Entry 4RHE (X-ray diffraction, 2.00 A resolution); this record covers chains C and F of the 6 polymer chains in the assembly.

[Chain C (and F)]
Molecule: 3-octaprenyl-4-hydroxybenzoate carboxy-lyase
Organism: Colwellia psychrerythraea 34H
Notes: EC 4.1.1.-; chain F of this document is another copy of the same molecule, construct and numbering; everything in this record applies to it too
Reference sequence: Q489U8 (Q489U8_COLP3); numbering as in UniProt (aligned over 1-206)
Sequence (209 residues; each row starts with the number of its first residue; numbers below 1 keep their minus sign (Gly-2 is residue -2)):
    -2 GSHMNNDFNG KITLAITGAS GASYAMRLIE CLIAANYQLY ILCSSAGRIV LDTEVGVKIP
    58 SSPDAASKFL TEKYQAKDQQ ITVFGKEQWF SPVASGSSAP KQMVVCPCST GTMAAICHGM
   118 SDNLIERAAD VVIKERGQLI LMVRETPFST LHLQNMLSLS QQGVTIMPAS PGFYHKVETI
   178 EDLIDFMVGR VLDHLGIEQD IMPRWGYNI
Unresolved in the structure: -2 to 3, 205-206 (chain F: -2 to 3, 206)
Construct notes: expression tag (-2 to 0)
Small-molecule neighbours:
  - FMN (flavin mononucleotide), molecule 1: Thr14, Gly15, Ala16, Ser17, Ser41, Ala43, Gly44, Ile46, Val47, Thr50, Ser106, Thr107, Gly108, Thr109, Arg141, Glu142
  - FMN, molecule 2: Trp86, Ser118, Asp119, Asn120, Arg124
What the authors report for this chain:
  - self-association interface (contacts with another copy of this molecule); pairs are residue here / residue on that copy: Arg124-Glu142 (hydrogen bond), Asp127-His149 (hydrogen bond), Lys131-Thr143 (hydrogen bond), Glu132-Arg187, Thr147-Ser157 (hydrogen bond), Gln159-Gln151, Phe170-Ser17 (hydrogen bond), Gly18, Pro144, Met153, Ala166, Ile181
  - contacts within the chain: His115-Asn152 (hydrogen bond)
  - binding site for flavin mononucleotide: Gly15, Ser41, Ile46, Val47, Trp86, Ser106, Thr109, Tyr171, Tyr204
  - binding site for sulfate ion: Arg124, Tyr204 (from molecular simulation)
  - binding site for flavin mononucleotide: Ser17 (from molecular simulation)

[Interface between chain C and chain F]
Pairs across the interface (22; chain C residue first):
  Ser157(C) with Arg133(F), hydrogen bond (backbone-side chain)
  Gly160(C) with Arg133(F)
  Val161(C) with Arg133(F), hydrogen bond (backbone-side chain)
  Thr162(C) with Arg133(F), hydrogen bond
  Tyr171(C) with Ser92(F), hydrogen bond; Ser94(F), hydrogen bond
  Arg187(C) with Gly93(F); Ser94(F); Lys131(F); Glu132(F), salt bridge
  His191(C) with Glu132(F), salt bridge
  Arg201(C) with Ser94(F), hydrogen bond (side chain-backbone); Ser95(F), hydrogen bond (side chain-backbone); Ala96(F)
  Gly203(C) with Ser92(F); Ser94(F); Ser95(F)
  Tyr204(C) with Trp86(F); Phe87(F); Ala91(F); Ser92(F); Arg124(F), hydrogen bond
Other interface residues (no listed pair), chain C (13 interface residues in all): Met199, Pro200, Trp202

[Summary]
13 residues of chain C and 12 residues of chain F are in contact; the contacts include 8 hydrogen bonds and 2
salt bridges. Among the polar pairs are Arg187(C)-Glu132(F), His191(C)-Glu132(F) and Ser157(C)-Arg133(F). From
the paper: a binding site for flavin mononucleotide at Gly15(C), Ser41(C) and Ile46(C) among others; a binding
site for sulfate ion at Arg124(C) and Tyr204(C).
Both chains are 3-octaprenyl-4-hydroxybenzoate carboxy-lyase (Colwellia psychrerythraea 34H). Entry 4RHE
(Crystal structure of UbiX, an aromatic acid decarboxylase from the Colwellia psychrerythraea 34H) was
determined by X-ray diffraction, deposited together with 4RHF.
